PDB entry 6FBC | X-ray diffraction, 1.54 A resolution | chains A and C of the 3 polymer chains in the assembly

== Chain A ==
Protein: DNA polymerase I, thermostable
Source organism: Thermus aquaticus
Notes: EC 2.7.7.7
UniProtKB: P19821 (DPO1_THEAQ); residue numbers follow UniProt; this construct covers 293-832
Chain sequence (541 residues; numbered 292 to 832; the number before each row is that of its first residue):
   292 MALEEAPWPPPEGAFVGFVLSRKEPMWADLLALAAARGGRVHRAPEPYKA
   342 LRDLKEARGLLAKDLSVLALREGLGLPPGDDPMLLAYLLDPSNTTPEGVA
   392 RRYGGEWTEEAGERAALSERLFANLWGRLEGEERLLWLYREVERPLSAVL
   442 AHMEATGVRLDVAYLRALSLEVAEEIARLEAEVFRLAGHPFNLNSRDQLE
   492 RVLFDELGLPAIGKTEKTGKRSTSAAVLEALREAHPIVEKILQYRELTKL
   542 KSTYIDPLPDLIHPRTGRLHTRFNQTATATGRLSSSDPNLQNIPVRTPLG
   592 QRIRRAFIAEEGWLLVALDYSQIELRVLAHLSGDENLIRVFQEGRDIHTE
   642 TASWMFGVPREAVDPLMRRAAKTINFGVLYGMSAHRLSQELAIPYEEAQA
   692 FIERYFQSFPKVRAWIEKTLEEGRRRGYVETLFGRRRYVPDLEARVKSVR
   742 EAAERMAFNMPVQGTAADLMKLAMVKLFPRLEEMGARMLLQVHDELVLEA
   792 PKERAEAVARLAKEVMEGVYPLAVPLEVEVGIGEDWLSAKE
Unresolved in the structure: 292
Differences from the reference sequence: initiating methionine (292)
Ion coordination: Mg2+: Glu462, Glu466, Glu825; Mn2+ site 1: Asp610, Asp785 (together with XG4) (shared with 1 residue of chain B); Mn2+ site 2: Asp610, Tyr611, Asp785 (together with XG4)
Residues lining bound ligands: XG4 (2'-deoxy-5'-O-[(R)-hydroxy{[(R)-hydroxy(phosphonooxy)phosphoryl]amino}phosphoryl]guanosine): Arg573, Asp610, Tyr611, Ser612, Gln613, Ile614, Glu615, His639, Arg659, Arg660, Lys663, Thr664, Phe667, Tyr671, Asn750, Asp785
Reported in the primary citation:
  - Mn2+ coordination: Asp610, Tyr611, Asp785
  - conformationally variable residues (side-chain flip): Arg660, Lys663
  - binding site for XG4: Lys663
  - binding site for the 12-nt DNA strand: Arg587, Lys663
  - contacts within the chain: Lys663-Thr664 (water-mediated contact)
  - catalytic residues: Lys663 (citing earlier work)

== Chain C ==
Molecule: 16-nt DNA strand
Sequence (16 nucleotides; numbered 201 to 216; the number before each row is that of its first residue):
   201 AAACGTGGCCGTGGTC

== Chain A / chain C interface ==
Pairs across the interface - 57 pairs, chain A then chain C:
  Asn483(A) - DT212(C)  hydrogen bond to the phosphate
  Asn485(A) - DG211(C)  phosphate contact
  Asn485(A) - DT212(C)  sugar contact
  Ser486(A) - DT212(C)  hydrogen bond to the phosphate
  Ser486(A) - DG213(C)  hydrogen bond to the phosphate
  Asp488(A) - DG213(C)  sugar contact
  Gln489(A) - DG213(C)  hydrogen bond to the phosphate
  Ile503(A) - DA201(C)  base contact
  Gly504(A) - DA201(C)  sugar contact
  Lys505(A) - DA201(C)  sugar contact
  Glu507(A) - DA202(C)  phosphate contact
  Ser513(A) - DA201(C)  sugar contact
  Ser515(A) - DA201(C)  hydrogen bond to the phosphate
  Ala517(A) - DA201(C)  base contact
  Ala517(A) - DA202(C)  base contact
  Val518(A) - DA201(C)  base contact
  Ser543(A) - DC210(C)  sugar contact
  Thr544(A) - DC210(C)  sugar contact
  Ala568(A) - DG207(C)  sugar contact
  Ala568(A) - DG208(C)  phosphate contact
  Thr569(A) - DG207(C)  phosphate contact
  Ala570(A) - DT206(C)  phosphate contact
  Ala570(A) - DG207(C)  hydrogen bond to the phosphate
  Thr571(A) - DT206(C)  sugar contact
  Arg573(A) - DG205(C)  base contact
  Arg573(A) - DT206(C)  hydrogen bond to the base
  Ser575(A) - DG207(C)  phosphate contact
  Ser575(A) - DG208(C)  hydrogen bond to the phosphate
  Ser576(A) - DG208(C)  sugar contact
  Ser577(A) - DG208(C)  phosphate contact
  Ser577(A) - DC209(C)  phosphate contact
  Asp578(A) - DC209(C)  hydrogen bond to the phosphate
  Asn580(A) - DG208(C)  hydrogen bond to the sugar
  Asn580(A) - DC209(C)  phosphate contact
  Asn583(A) - DG207(C)  base contact
  Thr664(A) - DC204(C)  base contact
  Phe667(A) - DC204(C)  base contact
  Gly668(A) - DC204(C)  sugar contact
  Tyr671(A) - DC204(C)  sugar contact
  Gly672(A) - DA203(C)  sugar contact
  Met673(A) - DC204(C)  hydrogen bond to the sugar
  Ser674(A) - DC204(C)  hydrogen bond to the phosphate
  His676(A) - DA201(C)  base contact
  His676(A) - DA202(C)  base contact
  Arg677(A) - DA202(C)  base contact
  Arg677(A) - DC204(C)  salt bridge to the phosphate
  Gln680(A) - DA202(C)  base contact
  Glu681(A) - DA202(C)  base contact
  Arg728(A) - DT206(C)  salt bridge to the phosphate
  Arg746(A) - DA203(C)  hydrogen bond to the sugar
  Arg746(A) - DC204(C)  hydrogen bond to the phosphate
  Arg746(A) - DG205(C)  salt bridge to the phosphate
  Met747(A) - DG205(C)  phosphate contact
  Met747(A) - DT206(C)  phosphate contact
  Asn750(A) - DG205(C)  sugar contact
  Gln754(A) - DG205(C)  base contact
  Gln754(A) - DT206(C)  hydrogen bond to the sugar
Other interface residues (no listed pair), chain A (47 interface residues in all): Ala521, Lys540, Pro548, Asn565, Pro579

== In short ==
47 residues of chain A and 13 residues of chain C are in contact; the contacts include 15 hydrogen bonds and 3
salt bridges. Among the polar pairs are Arg573(A)-DT206(C), Asn580(A)-DG208(C) and Met673(A)-DC204(C). The
paper reports the catalytic residue Lys663(A); a binding site for the 12-nt DNA strand at Arg587(A) and
Lys663(A).
Chain A is DNA polymerase I, thermostable (Thermus aquaticus) and chain C is a 16-nt DNA strand; the
structure, KlenTaq DNA polymerase processing a modified primer - bearing the modification at the 3'-terminus
of the ..., was determined by X-ray diffraction (same publication as 6FBD, 6FBE, 6FBF, 6FBG, 6FBH and 6FBI).
